PDB entry 6XP6 | X-ray diffraction, 2.40 A resolution | chains A and C of the 5 polymer chains in the assembly

[Chain A]
Protein: MHC class II HLA-DQ-alpha chain
From: Homo sapiens
UniProtKB: O19705 (O19705_HUMAN); the construct lacks a stretch of the UniProt sequence and is renumbered around it, so the offset changes along the chain: -1 to 9 = UniProt 1-11; 10-52 = UniProt 13-55; 54-181 = UniProt 56-183
Amino-acid sequence (191 residues; each row starts with the number of its first residue; note: 1 number in that range is skipped by the numbering (no residue carries it; nothing is unmodelled there); numbers below 1 keep their minus sign (Glu-1 is residue -1)):
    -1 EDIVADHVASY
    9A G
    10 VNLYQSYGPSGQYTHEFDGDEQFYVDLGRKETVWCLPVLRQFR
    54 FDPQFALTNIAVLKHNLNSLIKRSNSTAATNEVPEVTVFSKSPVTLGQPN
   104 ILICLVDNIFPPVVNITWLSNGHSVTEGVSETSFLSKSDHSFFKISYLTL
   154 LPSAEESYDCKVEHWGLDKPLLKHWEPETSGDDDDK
Unresolved in the structure: -1 to 0, 182-189
Differences from the reference sequence: expression tag (182-189)
Disulfide bonds: Cys107-Cys163
Covalently attached groups: N-acetylglucosamine (NAG) linked to Asn78, Asn118

[Chain C]
Protein: DQ2-glia-a2 peptide
From: Triticum aestivum
Amino-acid sequence (26 residues; numbered 1 to 26; the number before each row is that of its first residue):
     1 AAPQPELPYPQPGSGGSIEGRGGSGA
Unresolved in the structure: 14-26

[Chain A / chain C interface]
Pairs across the interface (27):
  Tyr9(A) with Gln4(C); Pro5(C); Glu6(C), hydrogen bond (backbone-backbone)
  Tyr22(A) with Pro5(C)
  Phe51(A) with Ala1(C)
  Arg52(A) with Ala1(C), hydrogen bond (backbone-backbone); Ala2(C); Pro3(C)
  Phe54(A) with Pro3(C); Pro5(C), hydrophobic
  Phe58(A) with Pro5(C), hydrophobic
  Asn62(A) with Glu6(C), hydrogen bond (side chain-backbone); Leu7(C); Pro8(C)
  Val65(A) with Pro8(C); Tyr9(C); Pro10(C)
  Leu66(A) with Pro8(C), hydrophobic
  His68(A) with Pro10(C); Gln11(C), hydrogen bond (side chain-backbone)
  Asn69(A) with Tyr9(C), hydrogen bond (side chain-backbone); Pro10(C); Gln11(C), hydrogen bond (side chain-backbone)
  Ser72(A) with Gln11(C)
  Leu73(A) with Gln11(C)
  Arg76(A) with Gln11(C); Pro12(C), hydrogen bond (side chain-backbone)
Interface residues without a listed pair, chain A (17 interface residues in all): His24, Phe32, Trp43
Interface residues without a listed pair, chain C (13 interface residues in all): Gly13

[In short]
The interface between chain A and chain C involves 17 residues on one side and 13 on the other, with 7
hydrogen bonds. Polar pairs include Asn62(A)-Glu6(C), His68(A)-Gln11(C) and Asn69(A)-Tyr9(C). Covalently
linked N-acetylglucosamine: at Asn78(A) and Asn118(A).
Here chain A is MHC class II HLA-DQ-alpha chain (Homo sapiens) and chain C is DQ2-glia-a2 peptide (Triticum
aestivum). Entry 6XP6 (3C11-DQ2-glia-a2 complex) was determined by X-ray diffraction.
